Entry 3JCM (electron microscopy, 3.80 A resolution); this record covers chains H and F of the 34 polymer chains in the assembly.

== Chain H ==
Name: Pre-mRNA-splicing factor SNU114
Organism: Saccharomyces cerevisiae S288c
UniProt: P36048 (SN114_YEAST); numbering as in UniProt (aligned over 1-1008)
Amino-acid sequence (1008 residues; numbered 1 to 1008; the number before each row is that of its first residue):
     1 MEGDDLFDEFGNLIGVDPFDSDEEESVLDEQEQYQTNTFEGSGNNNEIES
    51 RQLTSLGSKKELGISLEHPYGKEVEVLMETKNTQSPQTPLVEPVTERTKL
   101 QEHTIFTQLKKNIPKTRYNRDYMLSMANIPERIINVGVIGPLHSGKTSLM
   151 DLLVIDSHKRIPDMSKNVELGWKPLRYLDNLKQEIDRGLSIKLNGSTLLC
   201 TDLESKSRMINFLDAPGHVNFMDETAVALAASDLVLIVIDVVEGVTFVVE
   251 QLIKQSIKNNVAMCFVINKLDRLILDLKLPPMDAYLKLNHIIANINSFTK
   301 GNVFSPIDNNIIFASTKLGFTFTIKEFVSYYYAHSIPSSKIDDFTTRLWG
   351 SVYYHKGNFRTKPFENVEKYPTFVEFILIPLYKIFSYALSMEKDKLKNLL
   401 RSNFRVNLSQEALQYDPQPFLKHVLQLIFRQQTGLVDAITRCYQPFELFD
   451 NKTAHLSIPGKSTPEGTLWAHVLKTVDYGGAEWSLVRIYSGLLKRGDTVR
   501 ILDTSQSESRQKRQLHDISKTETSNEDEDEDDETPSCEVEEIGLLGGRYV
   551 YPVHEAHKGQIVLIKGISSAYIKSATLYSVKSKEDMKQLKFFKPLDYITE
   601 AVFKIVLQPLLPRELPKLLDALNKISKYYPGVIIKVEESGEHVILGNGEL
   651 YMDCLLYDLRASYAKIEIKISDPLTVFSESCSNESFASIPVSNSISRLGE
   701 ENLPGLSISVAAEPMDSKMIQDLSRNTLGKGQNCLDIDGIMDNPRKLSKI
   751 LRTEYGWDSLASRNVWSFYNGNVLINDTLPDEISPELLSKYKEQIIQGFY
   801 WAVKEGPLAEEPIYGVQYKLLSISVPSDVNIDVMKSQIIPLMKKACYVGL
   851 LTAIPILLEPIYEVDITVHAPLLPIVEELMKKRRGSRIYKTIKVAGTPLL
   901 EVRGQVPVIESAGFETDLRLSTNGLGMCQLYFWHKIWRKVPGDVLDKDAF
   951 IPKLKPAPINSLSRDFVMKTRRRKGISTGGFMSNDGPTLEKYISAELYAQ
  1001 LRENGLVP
Unresolved in the structure: 1-101, 511-529, 684-695, 976-1008
Residues lining bound ligands: GTP (guanosine-5'-triphosphate): Leu142, His143, Ser144, Gly145, Lys146, Thr147, Ser148, Arg176, Leu189, Ser190, Gly217, Asn268, Lys269, Asp271, Arg272, Asp276, Ser315, Thr316, Lys317, Leu318
Swiss-Prot annotation at these positions:
  - region: Gly140 to Thr147 (G1), Gly188 to Lys192 (G2), Asp214 to Gly217 (G3), Asn268 to Asp271 (G4), Ser315 to Lys317 (G5)
  - binding site (GTP): Gly140 to Thr147, Asp214 to His218, Asn268 to Asp271
  - modified residue: Ser85 (Phosphoserine), Thr88 (Phosphothreonine)

== Chain F ==
Molecule: SNR7-L snRNA
Organism: Saccharomyces cerevisiae S288c
Sequence (214 nucleotides; numbered 1 to 214; the number before each row is that of its first residue):
     1 AAGCAGCUUUACAGAUCAAUGGCGGAGGGAGGUCAACAUCAAGAACUGUG
    51 GGCCUUUUAUUGCCUAUAGAACUUAUAACGAACAUGGUUCUUGCCUUUUA
   101 CCAGAACCAUCCGGGUGUUGUCUCCAUAGAAACAGGUAAAGCUGUCCGUU
   151 ACUGUGGGCUUGCCAUAUUUUUUGGAACUUUUCUGCCCUUUUUCUCAAUG
   201 AGUAAGGAGGGCGU
Unresolved in the structure: 1-27, 54-61, 128-162, 184-214

== How chain H and chain F interact ==
Contacting residue pairs (7; chain H residue first):
  Lys111(H) with A45(F), salt bridge to the phosphate
  Asn112(H) with A44(F), sugar contact
  Lys173(H) with A77(F), base contact
  Lys182(H) with U74(F), phosphate contact
  Ile185(H) with A75(F), phosphate contact
  His334(H) with C163(F), base contact
  Arg405(H) with C163(F), base contact
Interface residues without a listed pair, chain H (8 interface residues in all): Asp186

== Summary ==
The interface between chain H and chain F involves 8 residues on one side and 6 on the other, with 1 salt
bridge. The salt-bridged pair is Lys111(H)-A45(F). Ligands of chain H: GTP. UniProt lists 17 GTP-binding
residues on chain H.
Chain H is Pre-mRNA-splicing factor SNU114 and chain F is SNR7-L snRNA, both from Saccharomyces cerevisiae
S288c; the structure, Cryo-EM structure of the spliceosomal U4/U6.U5 tri-snRNP, was determined by electron
microscopy.
